6YL3 - chains L and R of the 36 polymer chains in the assembly; structure by electron microscopy, 1.98 A resolution.

[Chain L (and R)]
Molecule: Urease subunit alpha
Organism: Yersinia enterocolitica W22703
Notes: EC 3.5.1.5; chain R of this document is another copy of the same molecule, construct and numbering; everything in this record applies to it too
UniProtKB: F4MWM7 (F4MWM7_YEREN); numbering as in UniProt (aligned over 2-572)
Amino-acid sequence (571 residues; row label = number of the first residue in the row):
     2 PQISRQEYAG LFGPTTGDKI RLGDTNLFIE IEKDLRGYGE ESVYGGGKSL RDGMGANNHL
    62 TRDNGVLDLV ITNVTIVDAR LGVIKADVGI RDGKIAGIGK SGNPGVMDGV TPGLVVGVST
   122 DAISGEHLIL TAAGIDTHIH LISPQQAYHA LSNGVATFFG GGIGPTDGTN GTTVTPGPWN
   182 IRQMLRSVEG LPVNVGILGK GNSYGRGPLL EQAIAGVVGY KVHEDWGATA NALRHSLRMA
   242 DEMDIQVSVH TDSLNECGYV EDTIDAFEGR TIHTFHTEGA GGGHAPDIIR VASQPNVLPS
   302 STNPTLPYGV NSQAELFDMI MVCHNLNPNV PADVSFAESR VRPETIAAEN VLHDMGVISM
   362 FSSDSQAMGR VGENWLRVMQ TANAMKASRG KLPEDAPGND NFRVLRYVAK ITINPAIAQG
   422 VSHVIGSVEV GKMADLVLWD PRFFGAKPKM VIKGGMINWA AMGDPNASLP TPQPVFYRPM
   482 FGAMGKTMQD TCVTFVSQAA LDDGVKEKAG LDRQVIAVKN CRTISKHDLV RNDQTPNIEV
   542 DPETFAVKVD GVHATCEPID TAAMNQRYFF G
Unresolved in the structure: 328-334
Modified / non-standard residues: Lys222 (lysine nz-carboxylic acid; KCX)
Ion coordination: Ni2+ site 1: His139, His141, Lys222, Asp365; Ni2+ site 2: Lys222, His251, His277
What the authors report for this chain:
  - post-translational modification sites: Lys222
  - catalytic residues: His325 (citing earlier work)

[Chain L / chain R interface]
Residue-residue contacts (121):
  Tyr45(L) - Asp168(R)
  Tyr45(L) - Gly169(R)
  Tyr45(L) - Thr173(R)
  Tyr45(L) - Asp226(R)  hydrogen bond
  Tyr45(L) - Trp227(R)
  Gly46(L) - Asp226(R)
  Gly47(L) - Asp226(R)  hydrogen bond (backbone-side chain)
  Leu51(L) - Asp226(R)
  Leu51(L) - Trp227(R)
  Arg52(L) - Glu225(R)
  Arg52(L) - Asp226(R)
  Arg52(L) - Trp227(R)
  Arg52(L) - Gly228(R)
  Arg52(L) - Glu257(R)  salt bridge
  Asp53(L) - Asn203(R)
  Asp53(L) - Trp227(R)  hydrogen bond (backbone-backbone)
  Asp53(L) - Gly228(R)
  Asp53(L) - Thr230(R)  hydrogen bond
  Asp53(L) - Ala233(R)
  Asn59(L) - Ser204(R)  hydrogen bond (backbone-side chain)
  Asn59(L) - Tyr205(R)  hydrogen bond (backbone-backbone)
  Asn59(L) - Gly206(R)
  Asn59(L) - Asn232(R)
  His60(L) - Tyr205(R)
  Leu61(L) - Pro209(R)
  Thr62(L) - Gly208(R)
  Thr62(L) - Pro209(R)
  Thr62(L) - Glu212(R)
  Arg63(L) - Pro179(R)
  Arg63(L) - Trp180(R)
  Arg63(L) - Glu212(R)  hydrogen bond (backbone-side chain)
  Asp69(L) - Trp180(R)
  Asp69(L) - Asn181(R)  hydrogen bond (backbone-side chain)
  Asp93(L) - Trp180(R)
  Gly94(L) - Trp180(R)
  Gly118(L) - Lys201(R)  hydrogen bond (backbone-side chain)
  Val119(L) - Pro177(R)
  Val119(L) - Lys201(R)  hydrogen bond (backbone-side chain)
  Val119(L) - Asn203(R)
  Val119(L) - Ser204(R)
  Val119(L) - Pro209(R)  hydrophobic
  Val119(L) - Gln213(R)
  Ser120(L) - Pro177(R)
  Ser120(L) - Gly178(R)
  Ser120(L) - Pro179(R)
  Ser120(L) - Asn181(R)
  Thr121(L) - Pro177(R)
  Thr121(L) - Lys201(R)  hydrogen bond (backbone-side chain)
  Thr121(L) - Trp227(R)
  Asp122(L) - Ile164(R)
  Asp122(L) - Thr167(R)  hydrogen bond
  Asp122(L) - Gly169(R)
  Asp122(L) - Thr170(R)  hydrogen bond
  Asp122(L) - Pro177(R)
  Asp122(L) - Trp227(R)
  Ala123(L) - Thr167(R)
  Ala123(L) - Asp168(R)  hydrogen bond (backbone-backbone)
  Ala123(L) - Gly169(R)  hydrogen bond (backbone-backbone)
  Ile124(L) - Thr167(R)
  Ile124(L) - Asp168(R)
  Ser125(L) - Asp168(R)  hydrogen bond (backbone-side chain)
  Met451(L) - Pro166(R)
  Gly455(L) - Trp180(R)
  Gly456(L) - Trp180(R)
  Met457(L) - Gln184(R)
  Met457(L) - Met185(R)  hydrophobic
  Ile458(L) - Pro166(R)
  Ile458(L) - Thr167(R)
  Ala461(L) - Pro166(R)  hydrophobic
  Met463(L) - Ile143(R)  hydrophobic
  Met463(L) - Pro166(R)  hydrophobic
  Met463(L) - Gln367(R)  hydrogen bond
  Gly464(L) - Gln367(R)
  Asp465(L) - Gln367(R)  hydrogen bond (backbone-side chain)
  Pro466(L) - Ser144(R)
  Pro466(L) - Gln146(R)
  Pro466(L) - Gln147(R)
  Pro466(L) - His150(R)
  Pro466(L) - Gln367(R)
  Pro466(L) - Val372(R)
  Asn467(L) - His150(R)
  Asn467(L) - Arg371(R)
  Asn467(L) - Val372(R)
  Asn467(L) - Gly373(R)  hydrogen bond (side chain-backbone)
  Asn467(L) - Glu374(R)  hydrogen bond
  Ala468(L) - Gln367(R)  hydrogen bond (backbone-backbone)
  Ala468(L) - Gly370(R)
  Ser469(L) - Met320(R)
  Ser469(L) - Gln367(R)
  Ser469(L) - Ala368(R)  hydrogen bond (backbone-backbone)
  Ser469(L) - Met369(R)  hydrogen bond (backbone-backbone)
  Ser469(L) - Gly370(R)
  Ser469(L) - Arg371(R)
  Leu470(L) - Val323(R)  hydrophobic
  Leu470(L) - Gln367(R)
  Pro471(L) - Asn171(R)
  Pro471(L) - Gln367(R)
  Arg479(L) - Gln146(R)
  Pro480(L) - Pro145(R)
  Pro480(L) - Gln146(R)  hydrogen bond (backbone-side chain)
  Met481(L) - Ile143(R)
  Met481(L) - Pro145(R)
  Met481(L) - Gln146(R)
  Met481(L) - Pro166(R)
  Phe482(L) - Leu142(R)
  Phe482(L) - Pro145(R)
  Phe482(L) - Gly165(R)
  Phe482(L) - Met185(R)  hydrophobic
  Phe482(L) - Ser188(R)  hydrogen bond (backbone-side chain)
  Met485(L) - Ser188(R)
  Gly486(L) - Arg187(R)
  Gly486(L) - Ser188(R)  hydrogen bond (backbone-backbone)
  Gly486(L) - Gly191(R)
  Lys487(L) - Arg187(R)  hydrogen bond (backbone-backbone)
  Lys487(L) - Glu190(R)  salt bridge
  Lys487(L) - Gly511(R)  hydrogen bond (side chain-backbone)
  Lys487(L) - Asp513(R)  salt bridge
  Thr488(L) - Gln184(R)  hydrogen bond (side chain-backbone)
  Thr488(L) - Arg187(R)
  Thr488(L) - Ser188(R)
  Asp491(L) - Arg187(R)  salt bridge
Interface residues without a listed pair, chain L (49 interface residues in all): Gly48, Asp64, Thr492
Interface residues without a listed pair, chain R (61 interface residues in all): Gly172, Leu255, Cys324, Ser366, Leu512

[Overview]
Chain L and chain R form an interface of 49 and 61 residues respectively, with 29 hydrogen bonds and 4 salt
bridges. Polar pairs include Arg52(L)-Glu257(R), Lys487(L)-Glu190(R) and Lys487(L)-Asp513(R). His139(L),
His141(L), Lys222(L) and Asp365(L) coordinate Ni2+ site 1. The paper reports the catalytic residue His325(L);
a modification site at Lys222(L).
Both chains are Urease subunit alpha (Yersinia enterocolitica W22703). Entry 6YL3 (High resolution cryo-EM
structure of urease from the pathogen Yersinia enterocolitica) was determined by electron microscopy.
